PDB entry 6PC1 | X-ray diffraction, 2.76 A resolution | chains A and B

[Chain A (and B)]
Protein: Guanosine pentaphosphate phosphohydrolase
Organism: Helicobacter pylori (strain G27)
Notes: chain B of this document is another copy of the same molecule, construct and numbering; everything in this record applies to it too
UniProtKB: B5ZA44 (B5ZA44_HELPG); numbering as in UniProt (aligned over 2-484)
Chain sequence (495 residues; numbered -10 to 484; the number before each row is that of its first residue; numbers below 1 keep their minus sign (Met-10 is residue -10)):
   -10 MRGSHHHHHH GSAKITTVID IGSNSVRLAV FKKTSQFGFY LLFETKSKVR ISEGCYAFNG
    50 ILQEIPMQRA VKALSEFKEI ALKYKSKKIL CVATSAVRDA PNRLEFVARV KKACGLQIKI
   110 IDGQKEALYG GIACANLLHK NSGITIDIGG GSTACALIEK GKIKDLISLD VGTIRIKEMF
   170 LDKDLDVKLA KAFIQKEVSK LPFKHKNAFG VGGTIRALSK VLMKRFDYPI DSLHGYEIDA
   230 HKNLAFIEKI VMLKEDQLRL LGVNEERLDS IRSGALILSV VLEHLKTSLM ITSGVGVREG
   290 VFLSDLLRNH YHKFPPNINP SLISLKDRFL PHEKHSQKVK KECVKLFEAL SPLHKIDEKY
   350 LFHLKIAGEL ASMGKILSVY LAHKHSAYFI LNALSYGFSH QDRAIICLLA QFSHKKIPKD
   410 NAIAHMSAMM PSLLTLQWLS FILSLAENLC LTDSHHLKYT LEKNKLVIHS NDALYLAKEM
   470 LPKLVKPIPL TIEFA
Disordered / not traced: -10 to 2 (chain B: -10 to 1)
Construct notes: initiating methionine (-10); expression tag (-9 to 1); engineered mutation Ala143 (Glu in B5ZA44)
Ligand contacts:
  - guanosine-5',3'-tetraphosphate (G4P), molecule 1: Arg16, Glu33, Lys35, Arg205, Lys209, Leu222, His223, Asn253, Glu255, Arg256, Gly283
  - guanosine-5',3'-tetraphosphate (G4P), molecule 2: Tyr369, Leu370, Lys404
  - (2S)-2-hydroxybutanedioic acid (LMR): Asp9, Asn13, Ser14, Arg16, Ile137, Gly138, Gly201, Gly202, Arg205, Arg256, Arg287

[Chain A / chain B interface]
Contacting residue pairs (74):
  Tyr29(A) with Ile365(B)
  Leu30(A) with Val368(B); Tyr369(B)
  Leu31(A) with Val368(B)
  Phe32(A) with Lys364(B); Val368(B); Leu440(B), hydrophobic
  Glu33(A) with Tyr369(B), hydrogen bond
  Ser36(A) with Tyr464(B); Glu468(B), hydrogen bond
  Lys37(A) with Glu468(B), hydrogen bond (backbone-side chain)
  Arg58(A) with Tyr464(B)
  Lys61(A) with Tyr464(B)
  Glu65(A) with Thr441(B); Ala462(B); Leu463(B), hydrogen bond (side chain-backbone); Tyr464(B), hydrogen bond (side chain-backbone); Leu465(B), hydrogen bond (side chain-backbone)
  Phe66(A) with Leu465(B), hydrophobic
  Glu68(A) with Thr441(B); Asp442(B)
  Ile69(A) with Leu440(B)
  Lys72(A) with His324(B), hydrogen bond; Cys439(B), hydrogen bond (side chain-backbone); Leu440(B)
  Asp220(A) with Leu370(B)
  Arg317(A) with Ile365(B), hydrogen bond (side chain-backbone); Leu366(B), hydrogen bond (side chain-backbone)
  Phe318(A) with Ile365(B)
  His324(A) with Lys72(B), hydrogen bond
  Lys364(A) with Leu31(B)
  Ile365(A) with Arg317(B), hydrogen bond (backbone-side chain); Phe318(B)
  Leu366(A) with Arg317(B), hydrogen bond (backbone-side chain); Tyr377(B), hydrophobic; Phe378(B), hydrophobic; Ala382(B)
  Val368(A) with Leu30(B); Leu31(B); Phe32(B)
  Tyr369(A) with Leu30(B); Glu33(B), hydrogen bond
  Leu370(A) with Asp220(B)
  Lys373(A) with Tyr377(B)
  His374(A) with Tyr377(B), hydrogen bond; Asn381(B)
  Tyr377(A) with Leu366(B), hydrophobic; Lys373(B); His374(B), hydrogen bond; Tyr377(B), hydrophobic
  Phe378(A) with Leu366(B), hydrophobic; Phe378(B), hydrophobic
  Asn381(A) with His374(B)
  Ala382(A) with Leu366(B)
  Cys439(A) with Lys72(B)
  Leu440(A) with Phe32(B), hydrophobic; Ile69(B), hydrophobic; Lys72(B), hydrogen bond (backbone-side chain)
  Thr441(A) with Glu65(B); Glu68(B); Lys72(B)
  Asp442(A) with Glu68(B)
  Leu463(A) with Glu65(B)
  Tyr464(A) with Ser36(B); Val38(B); Arg58(B); Lys61(B); Ala62(B), hydrophobic; Glu65(B), hydrogen bond (backbone-side chain)
  Leu465(A) with Ser36(B); Glu65(B), hydrogen bond (backbone-side chain); Phe66(B), hydrophobic
  Glu468(A) with Ser36(B), hydrogen bond; Lys37(B), hydrogen bond (side chain-backbone)
Other interface residues (no listed pair), chain A (43 interface residues in all): Thr34, Val38, Ala62, Ser367, Ala462
Other interface residues (no listed pair), chain B (46 interface residues in all): Tyr29, Thr34, Lys35, Tyr73, Gly283, Ser367

[In short]
43 residues of chain A and 46 residues of chain B are in contact; the contacts include 21 hydrogen bonds.
Among the polar pairs are Glu33(A)-Tyr369(B), Ser36(A)-Glu468(B) and Lys37(A)-Glu468(B). Chain A binds
guanosine-5',3'-tetraphosphate and (2S)-2-hydroxybutanedioic acid.
Chain A and chain B are both Guanosine pentaphosphate phosphohydrolase (Helicobacter pylori (strain G27)); the
structure, Crystal structure of Helicobacter pylori PPX/GppA (E143A) in complex with ppGpp, was determined by
X-ray diffraction, deposited together with 6PBZ, 6PC0 and 6PC3.
